5G2X - chains B and C of the 3 polymer chains in the assembly; structure by electron microscopy, 3.80 A resolution.

[Chain B]
Molecule: 12-nt RNA strand
Organism: Lactococcus lactis SUBSP. cremoris
Sequence (12 nucleotides; numbered 1 to 12; the number before each row is that of its first residue):
     1 CACAUCCAUA AC

[Chain C]
Molecule: Group II intron-encoded protein ltra
Organism: Lactococcus lactis SUBSP. cremoris
Notes: EC 2.7.7.49, 3.1.-.-
UniProt: P0A3U0 (LTRA_LACLC); residue numbers follow UniProt; this construct covers 1-599
Chain sequence (599 residues; row label = number of the first residue in the row):
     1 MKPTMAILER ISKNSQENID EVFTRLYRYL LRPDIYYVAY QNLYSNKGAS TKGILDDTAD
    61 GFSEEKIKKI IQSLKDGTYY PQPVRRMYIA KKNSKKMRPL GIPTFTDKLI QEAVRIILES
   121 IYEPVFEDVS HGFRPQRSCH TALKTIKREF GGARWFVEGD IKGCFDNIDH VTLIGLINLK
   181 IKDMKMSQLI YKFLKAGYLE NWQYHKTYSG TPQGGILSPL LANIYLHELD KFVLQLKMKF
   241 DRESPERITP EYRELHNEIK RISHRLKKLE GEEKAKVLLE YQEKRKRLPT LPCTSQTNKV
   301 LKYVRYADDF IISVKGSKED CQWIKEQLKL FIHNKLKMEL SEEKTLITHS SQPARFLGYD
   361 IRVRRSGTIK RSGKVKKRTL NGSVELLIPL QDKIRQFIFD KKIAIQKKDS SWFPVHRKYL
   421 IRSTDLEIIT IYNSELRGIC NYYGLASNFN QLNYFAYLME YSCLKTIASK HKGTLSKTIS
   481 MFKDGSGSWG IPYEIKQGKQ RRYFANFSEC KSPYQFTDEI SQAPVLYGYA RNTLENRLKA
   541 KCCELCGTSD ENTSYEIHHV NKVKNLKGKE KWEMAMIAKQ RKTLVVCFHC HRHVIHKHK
Not modelled in the structure: 1-3, 252-301, 364-374, 503-524, 562-580, 593-599
Curated features (UniProtKB/Swiss-Prot):
  - mutagenesis: Asp308 to Asp309 (Loss of RT function)

[Interface between chain B and chain C]
Contacting residue pairs (26):
  C1(B) - Arg378(C)  base contact
  C1(B) - Leu380(C)  phosphate contact
  A2(B) - Arg378(C)  salt bridge to the phosphate
  C3(B) - Phe449(C)  phosphate contact
  C3(B) - Tyr529(C)  phosphate contact
  A4(B) - Phe449(C)  phosphate contact
  A4(B) - Asn532(C)  hydrogen bond to the phosphate
  A4(B) - Asn536(C)  hydrogen bond to the phosphate
  U5(B) - Asn453(C)  base contact
  U5(B) - Tyr454(C)  base contact
  U5(B) - Asp484(C)  phosphate contact
  C6(B) - Tyr461(C)  phosphate contact
  C6(B) - Arg501(C)  phosphate contact
  C6(B) - Arg502(C)  phosphate contact
  C7(B) - Tyr457(C)  hydrogen bond to the phosphate
  C7(B) - Tyr461(C)  hydrogen bond to the phosphate
  A8(B) - Gly498(C)  phosphate contact
  A8(B) - Lys499(C)  sugar contact
  U9(B) - Glu494(C)  phosphate contact
  U9(B) - Ile495(C)  phosphate contact
  U9(B) - Lys496(C)  phosphate contact
  U9(B) - Gln497(C)  phosphate contact
  U9(B) - Gly498(C)  phosphate contact
  A10(B) - Ile495(C)  phosphate contact
  A10(B) - Lys496(C)  base contact
  A11(B) - Lys496(C)  base contact
Other interface residues (no listed pair), chain B (12 interface residues in all): C12
Other interface residues (no listed pair), chain C (26 interface residues in all): Ser447, Asn450, Glu460, Lys472, Gly473, Gly485, Gln500
The authors on this interface:
  - interface residues, chain C: Glu460(C), Arg501(C)

[Overview]
The interface between chain B and chain C involves 12 residues on one side and 26 on the other; the contacts
include 4 hydrogen bonds and 1 salt bridge. Polar contacts include A4(B)-Asn532(C), A4(B)-Asn536(C) and
C7(B)-Tyr457(C). From UniProt: 2 mutagenesis sites on chain C. The paper reports interface residues Glu460(C)
and Arg501(C).
Here chain B is a 12-nt RNA strand and chain C is Group II intron-encoded protein ltra, both from Lactococcus
lactis SUBSP. cremoris. Entry 5G2X (Structure a of Group II Intron Complexed with its Reverse Transcriptase)
was determined by electron microscopy (same publication as 5G2Y).
